7U7K - chains A and T of the 3 polymer chains in the assembly; structure by X-ray diffraction, 1.67 A resolution.

# Chain A
Protein: DNA polymerase eta
From: Homo sapiens
Notes: EC 2.7.7.7
Reference sequence: Q9Y253 (POLH_HUMAN); numbering as in UniProt (aligned over 1-432)
Chain sequence (435 residues; each row starts with the number of its first residue; numbers below 1 keep their minus sign (Gly-2 is residue -2)):
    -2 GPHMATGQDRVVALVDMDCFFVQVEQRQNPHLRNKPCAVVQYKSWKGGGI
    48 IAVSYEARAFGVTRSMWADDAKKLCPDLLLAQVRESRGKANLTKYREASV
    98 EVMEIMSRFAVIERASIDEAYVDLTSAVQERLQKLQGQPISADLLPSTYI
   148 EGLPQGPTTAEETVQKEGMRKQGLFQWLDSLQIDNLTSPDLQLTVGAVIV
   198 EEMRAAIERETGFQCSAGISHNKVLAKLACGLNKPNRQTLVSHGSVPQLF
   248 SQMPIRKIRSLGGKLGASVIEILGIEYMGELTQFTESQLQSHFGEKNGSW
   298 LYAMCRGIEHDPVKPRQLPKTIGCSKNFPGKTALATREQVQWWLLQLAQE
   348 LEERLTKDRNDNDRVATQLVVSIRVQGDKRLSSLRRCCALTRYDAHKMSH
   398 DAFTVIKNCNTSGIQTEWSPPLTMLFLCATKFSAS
Disordered / not traced: 155-159
Differences from the reference sequence: expression tag (-2 to 0)
Ion coordination: Mn2+ site 1: Asp13, Asp115, Glu116 (together with 2'-deoxyguanosine-5'-triphosphate) (shared with 2 residues of chain P); Mn2+ site 2: Asp13, Met14, Asp115 (together with 2'-deoxyguanosine-5'-triphosphate, diphosphate) (shared with 1 residue of chain P)
Small-molecule neighbours: 2'-deoxyguanosine-5'-triphosphate / diphosphate: Asp13, Met14, Asp15, Cys16, Phe17, Phe18, Gln38, Ile48, Ala49, Tyr52, Arg55, Arg61, Leu89, Ile114, Asp115, Glu116, Lys231
Swiss-Prot annotation at these positions:
  - binding site (Mg(2+)): Asp13, Met14, Asp115, Glu116
  - binding site (Mn(2+)): Asp13, Met14, Asp115, Glu116
  - binding site (a 2'-deoxyribonucleoside 5'-triphosphate): Arg61
  - natural variant: Val37 (deletion: In XPV), Leu75 (deletion: In XPV), Arg93 (R93P: In XPV), Arg111 (R111H: In XPV), Thr122 (T122P: In XPV), Gly153 (G153D: In a breast cancer sample), Thr191 (T191P: In XPV), Gly263 (G263V: In XPV), Val266 (V266D: In XPV), Gly295 (G295R: In XPV), Arg361 (R361S: In XPV)
  - mutagenesis: Tyr52 (Y52A/F: Reduces DNA polymerase activity; Y52E: Reduces DNA polymerase activity. Increases fidelity of replication and reduces translesion bypass), Arg61 (R61A: Reduces enzymatic activity by two-thirds), Ser62 (S62G: Increased DNA polymerase activity and translesion bypass compared to wild-type), Ala68 (A68S/V: Severe reduction in thymine dimer translesion bypass), Asn324 to Pro326 (Reduces binding to chromatin and to monoubiquitinated PCNA. Abolishes binding to monoubiquitinated PCNA; when associated with 705-E--H-713 Del)

# Chain T
Molecule: 12-nt DNA strand
Sequence (12 nucleotides; numbered 1 to 12; the number before each row is that of its first residue):
     1 CATTATGACGCT
Small-molecule neighbours: 2'-deoxyguanosine-5'-triphosphate / diphosphate: DT3, DT4, DA5

# Chain A / chain T interface
Pairs across the interface (43; chain A residue first):
  Gln38(A) with DT4(T), hydrogen bond to the base; DA5(T), sugar contact
  Tyr39(A) with DT4(T), phosphate contact; DA5(T), hydrogen bond to the phosphate
  Trp42(A) with DA2(T), stacking on the base
  Gly46(A) with DT3(T), base contact
  Ile47(A) with DT3(T), base contact
  Ile48(A) with DT3(T), base contact
  Arg61(A) with DT3(T), hydrogen bond to the base; DT4(T), hydrogen bond to the base
  Ser62(A) with DT3(T), hydrogen bond to the base
  Trp64(A) with DA2(T), phosphate contact; DT3(T), sugar contact
  Lys86(A) with DT6(T), salt bridge to the phosphate
  Ala87(A) with DA5(T), sugar contact
  Leu89(A) with DA5(T), phosphate contact; DT6(T), phosphate contact
  Arg93(A) with DT6(T), salt bridge to the phosphate; DG7(T), salt bridge to the phosphate
  Lys311(A) with DC9(T), salt bridge to the phosphate
  Arg313(A) with DA8(T), salt bridge to the phosphate; DC9(T), salt bridge to the phosphate
  Pro316(A) with DA8(T), phosphate contact
  Lys317(A) with DA8(T), hydrogen bond to the phosphate; DC9(T), salt bridge to the phosphate
  Thr318(A) with DG7(T), sugar contact; DA8(T), hydrogen bond to the phosphate
  Ile319(A) with DG7(T), phosphate contact
  Gly320(A) with DT6(T), sugar contact; DG7(T), hydrogen bond to the phosphate
  Cys321(A) with DT6(T), phosphate contact
  Ser322(A) with DA5(T), sugar contact; DT6(T), hydrogen bond to the phosphate
  Lys323(A) with DA5(T), phosphate contact
  Asn324(A) with DT4(T), sugar contact; DA5(T), hydrogen bond to the phosphate
  Pro326(A) with DC1(T), phosphate contact; DA2(T), base contact; DT4(T), phosphate contact
  Gly327(A) with DC1(T), hydrogen bond to the phosphate; DA2(T), phosphate contact
  Arg351(A) with DT6(T), salt bridge to the phosphate; DG7(T), salt bridge to the phosphate
Interface residues without a listed pair, chain A (32 interface residues in all): Glu110, Arg111, Glu347, Leu378, Phe423

# Summary
32 residues of chain A face 9 of chain T across their interface, with 11 hydrogen bonds, 9 salt bridges and 1
aromatic stacking contact. Polar pairs include Gln38(A)-DT4(T), Arg61(A)-DT3(T) and Arg61(A)-DT4(T).
2'-deoxyguanosine-5'-triphosphate / diphosphate is bound between chain A and chain T.
Chain A is DNA polymerase eta (Homo sapiens) and chain T is a 12-nt DNA strand; the structure, Human DNA
polymerase eta-DNA ternary mismatch complex:reaction with 10.0 mM Mn2+ for 600s, was determined by X-ray
diffraction, deposited together with 7U72, 7U73, 7U74, 7U75, 7U76, 7U77 and 26 further entries.
